8U8C - chains A and D of the 4 polymer chains in the assembly; structure by X-ray diffraction, 2.40 A resolution.

[Chain A]
Name: Nuclear mRNA export protein SAC3
Source organism: Saccharomyces cerevisiae S288C
Reference sequence: P46674 (SAC3_YEAST); residues 60-551 here = UniProt positions 60-551
Chain sequence (497 residues; numbered 55 to 551; the number before each row is that of its first residue):
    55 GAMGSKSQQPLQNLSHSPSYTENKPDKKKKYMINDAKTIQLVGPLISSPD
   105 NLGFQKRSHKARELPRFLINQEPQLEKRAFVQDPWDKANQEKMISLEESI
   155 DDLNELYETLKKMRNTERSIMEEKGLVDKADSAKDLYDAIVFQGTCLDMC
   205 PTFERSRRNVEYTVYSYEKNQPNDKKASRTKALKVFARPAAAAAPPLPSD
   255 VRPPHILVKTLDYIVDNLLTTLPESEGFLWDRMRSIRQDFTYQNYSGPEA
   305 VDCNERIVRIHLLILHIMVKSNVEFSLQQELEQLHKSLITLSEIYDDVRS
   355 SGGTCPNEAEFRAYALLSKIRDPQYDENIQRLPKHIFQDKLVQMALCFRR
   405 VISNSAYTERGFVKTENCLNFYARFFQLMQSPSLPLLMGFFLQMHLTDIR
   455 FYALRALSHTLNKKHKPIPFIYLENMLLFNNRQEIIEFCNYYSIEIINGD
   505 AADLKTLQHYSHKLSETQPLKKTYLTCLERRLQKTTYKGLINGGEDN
Unresolved in the structure: 55-84, 125-126, 184-192, 244-246, 548-551
Sequence notes: expression tag (55-59)

[Chain D]
Name: ATP-dependent RNA helicase SUB2
Source organism: Saccharomyces cerevisiae S288C
Reference sequence: Q07478 (SUB2_YEAST); residues 1-55 here = UniProt positions 1-55
Chain sequence (55 residues; row label = number of the first residue in the row):
     1 MSHEGEEDLLEYSDNEQEIQIDASKAAEAGETGAATSATEGDNNNNTAAG
    51 DKKGS
Unresolved in the structure: 1-9, 21-55
Curated features (UniProtKB/Swiss-Prot):
  - modified residue: Ser2 (N-acetylserine), Ser13 (Phosphoserine), Ser37 (Phosphoserine)
  - mutagenesis: Asp8 (D8G: No growth at 37 degrees Celsius; when associated with DEL-135), Asp22 (D22G: In SUB2-1; no growth at 16 and 37 degrees Celsius; when associated with G-83; M-142 and T-146)

[How chain A and chain D interact]
Contacting residue pairs (7):
  Arg459(A) - Glu18(D)  salt bridge
  His463(A) - Asn15(D)  hydrogen bond (backbone-side chain)
  His463(A) - Glu18(D)
  Leu465(A) - Asn15(D)  hydrogen bond (backbone-side chain)
  Asn466(A) - Ser13(D)
  Lys467(A) - Ser13(D)  hydrogen bond
  Tyr514(A) - Glu18(D)  hydrogen bond (side chain-backbone)
Other interface residues (no listed pair), chain A (8 interface residues in all): Ser462, Lys468
Other interface residues (no listed pair), chain D (5 interface residues in all): Leu10, Glu11

[In short]
8 residues of chain A face 5 of chain D across their interface; the contacts include 4 hydrogen bonds and 1
salt bridge. Polar pairs include Arg459(A)-Glu18(D), His463(A)-Asn15(D) and Leu465(A)-Asn15(D). UniProt lists
2 mutagenesis sites on chain D.
Chain A is Nuclear mRNA export protein SAC3 and chain D is ATP-dependent RNA helicase SUB2, both from
Saccharomyces cerevisiae S288C; the structure, Crystal structure of the TREX-2 complex in complex with the
N-terminal motif of Sub2, was determined by X-ray diffraction (same publication as 8U8D and 8U8E).
